PDB entry 4EHZ | X-ray diffraction, 2.17 A resolution | chain A

# Chain A
Name: Tyrosine-protein kinase JAK1
From: Homo sapiens
Notes: EC 2.7.10.2; fragment: kinase domain
Reference sequence: P23458 (JAK1_HUMAN); numbering as in UniProt (aligned over 854-1154)
Amino-acid sequence (302 residues; row label = number of the first residue in the row):
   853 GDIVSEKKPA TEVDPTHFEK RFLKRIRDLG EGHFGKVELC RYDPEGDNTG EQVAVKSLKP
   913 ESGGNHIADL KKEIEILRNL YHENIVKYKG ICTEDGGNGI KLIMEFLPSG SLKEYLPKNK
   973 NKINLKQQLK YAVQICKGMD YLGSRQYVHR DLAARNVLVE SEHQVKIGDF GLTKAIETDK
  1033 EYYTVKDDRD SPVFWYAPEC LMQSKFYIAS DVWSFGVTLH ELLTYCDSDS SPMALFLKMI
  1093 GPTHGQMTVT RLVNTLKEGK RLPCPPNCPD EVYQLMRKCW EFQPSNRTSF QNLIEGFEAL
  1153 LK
Disordered / not traced: 853-857, 913-917
Sequence notes: expression tag (853)
Modified / non-standard residues: Tyr-1034 (o-phosphotyrosine; PTR); Tyr-1035 (o-phosphotyrosine; PTR)
Small-molecule neighbours: JAK (2-methyl-1-(piperidin-4-yl)-1,6-dihydroimidazo[4,5-d]pyrrolo[2,3-b]pyridine): Leu-881, Gly-882, Val-889, Ala-906, Val-938, Met-956, Glu-957, Phe-958, Leu-959, Gly-962, Ser-963, Glu-966, Arg-1007, Asn-1008, Leu-1010, Gly-1020, Asp-1021

# In short
Ligands of chain A: compound JAK.
Chain A is Tyrosine-protein kinase JAK1 (Homo sapiens); the structure, The Jak1 kinase domain in complex with
inhibitor, was determined by X-ray diffraction, deposited together with 4EI4, 4F08 and 4F09.
